PDB entry 7BKB | electron microscopy, 3.50 A resolution | chains I and H of the 24 polymer chains in the assembly

Chain I:
Name: Formylmethanofuran dehydrogenase
Source organism: Methanospirillum hungatei JF-1
Notes: EC 1.2.7.12
Reference sequence: Q2FRL8 (Q2FRL8_METHJ); residue numbers follow UniProt; this construct covers 1-266
Chain sequence (266 residues; row label = number of the first residue in the row):
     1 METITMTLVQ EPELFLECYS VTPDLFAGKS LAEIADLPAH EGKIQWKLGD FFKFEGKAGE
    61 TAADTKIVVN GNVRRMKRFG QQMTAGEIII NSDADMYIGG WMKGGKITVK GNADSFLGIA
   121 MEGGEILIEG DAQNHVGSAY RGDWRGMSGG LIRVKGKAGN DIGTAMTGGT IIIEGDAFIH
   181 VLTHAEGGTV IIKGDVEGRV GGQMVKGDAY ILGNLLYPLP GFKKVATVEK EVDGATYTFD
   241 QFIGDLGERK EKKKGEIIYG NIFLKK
Unresolved in the structure: 1, 266

Chain H:
Name: Formylmethanofuran dehydrogenase, subunit B
Source organism: Methanospirillum hungatei JF-1
Notes: EC 1.2.99.5
Reference sequence: Q2FRM0 (Q2FRM0_METHJ); residues 1-443 here = UniProt positions 1-443
Chain sequence (443 residues; row label = number of the first residue in the row):
     1 MPKVIENVGC PYCGCSCDDV RITVSDDGKD ILEVENVCAI GTEIFKHGCS KDRIRLPRMR
    61 QPDGSMKDIS YEEAIDWTAR HLLKAKKPLM YGFGSTNCEG QAAAARVMEI AGGMLDNCAT
   121 ICHGPSFLAI FDNGYPSCTL GEVKNRADVI VYWGSNPAHA HPRHMSRYSI FPRGFFTGKG
   181 QKKRTVIVID PRFTDTANVA DYHLQVKQGH DYELFNAFRM VIHGHGKDLP DEVAGIKKET
   241 ILEVAEIMKN ARFGTTFFGM GLTHTDGRNH NIDIAISLTR DLNKISKWTI MAMRGHYNIA
   301 GPGVVWSWTF GFPYCLDLTK QNHAHMNPGE TSSVDMAMRD EVDMFINIGT DAAAHFPIPA
   361 VKQLKKHPWV TIDPSINMAS EISDLHIPVC ICGVDVGGIV YRMDNVPIQF RKVIEPPEGV
   421 MDDETLLNKI ADRMEELKAK GEA
Unresolved in the structure: 1, 440-443
Ion coordination: 4Fe-4S cluster Fe: Cys10, Cys13, Cys17, Cys38; Mo ion: Cys122 (together with molybdopterin guanosine dinucleotide)
Small-molecule neighbours:
  - molybdopterin guanosine dinucleotide (MGD; 2-amino-5,6-dimercapto-7-methyl-3,7,8a,9-tetrahydro-8-oxa-1,3,9,10-tetraaza-anthracen-4-one guanosine dinucleotide), molecule 1: Tyr12, Cys13, Ile40, Cys122, Trp153, Gly154, Ser155, Asn156, His159, Ala160, His161, Ile189, Asp190, Pro191, Arg192, Thr194, Val206, Gln208, Gly209, Asp211, Gly259, Met260, Gly261, Thr265, Met293, Gly295, His296
  - molybdopterin guanosine dinucleotide (MGD), molecule 2: Ser95, Thr96, Cys118, Ile121, Cys122, Met260, His264, His296, Tyr297, Ile348, Gly349, Thr350, Asp351, His355, Ile372, Asp373, Pro374, Ser375, Asn377, Val389, Cys390, Ile391, Cys392
  - 4Fe-4S cluster (SF4): Cys10, Tyr12, Cys13, Cys15, Ser16, Cys17, Val37, Cys38, Ile40, Gly41, His161, Pro162, Arg163

How chain I and chain H interact:
Residue-residue contacts - 79 pairs, chain I then chain H:
  Glu13(I) - Lys86(H)  salt bridge
  Leu14(I) - Asp340(H)
  Leu14(I) - Val342(H)
  Phe15(I) - Arg339(H)
  Phe15(I) - Glu341(H)
  Glu17(I) - Lys320(H)  salt bridge
  His40(I) - Lys320(H)
  Glu41(I) - Lys86(H)
  Gly42(I) - Lys86(H)
  Gly42(I) - Lys87(H)
  Gly42(I) - Thr319(H)
  Lys43(I) - Leu82(H)  hydrogen bond (side chain-backbone)
  Lys43(I) - Leu83(H)  hydrogen bond (side chain-backbone)
  Lys43(I) - Ala85(H)
  Lys43(I) - Lys86(H)  hydrogen bond (backbone-backbone)
  Lys43(I) - Ala111(H)
  Lys43(I) - Gly112(H)
  Ile44(I) - Lys86(H)
  Arg75(I) - Asp340(H)  salt bridge
  Lys77(I) - Glu330(H)  salt bridge
  Lys77(I) - Glu341(H)  salt bridge
  Arg78(I) - His325(H)
  Arg78(I) - Glu330(H)  salt bridge
  Met96(I) - Gly329(H)
  Met96(I) - Glu330(H)
  Met96(I) - Arg339(H)
  Tyr97(I) - His325(H)
  Tyr97(I) - Asn327(H)  hydrogen bond
  Tyr97(I) - Glu330(H)  hydrogen bond
  Asp114(I) - Arg339(H)
  Phe116(I) - Asn327(H)
  Phe116(I) - Gly329(H)
  Tyr140(I) - His325(H)
  Tyr140(I) - Met326(H)  hydrogen bond (side chain-backbone)
  Tyr140(I) - Asn327(H)
  Arg141(I) - Leu128(H)
  Arg141(I) - Asn327(H)  hydrogen bond
  Arg141(I) - Pro328(H)
  Arg141(I) - Gly329(H)
  Gly142(I) - Phe131(H)
  Gly142(I) - Asp132(H)
  Asp161(I) - His270(H)  salt bridge
  Ile179(I) - Gly267(H)
  His180(I) - Tyr212(H)
  His180(I) - Gly267(H)
  His180(I) - His270(H)
  Thr183(I) - His270(H)
  His184(I) - Asn133(H)  hydrogen bond
  His184(I) - Asp273(H)
  Arg199(I) - Gly209(H)  hydrogen bond (side chain-backbone)
  Arg199(I) - Tyr212(H)
  Arg199(I) - Asp266(H)  hydrogen bond (side chain-backbone)
  Arg199(I) - Gly267(H)
  Arg199(I) - Asn271(H)  hydrogen bond
  Gly202(I) - Tyr212(H)
  Gln203(I) - Tyr212(H)
  Gln203(I) - Asp273(H)  hydrogen bond
  Gln203(I) - Ile274(H)
  Tyr217(I) - His210(H)
  Leu219(I) - Tyr212(H)  hydrophobic
  Leu219(I) - Glu213(H)
  Leu219(I) - Asn216(H)
  Pro220(I) - Glu213(H)
  Pro220(I) - Met220(H)
  Gly221(I) - Asn216(H)
  Gly221(I) - Met220(H)
  Asp245(I) - Asn216(H)
  Leu246(I) - Met220(H)  hydrophobic
  Leu246(I) - His223(H)
  Leu246(I) - His225(H)
  Gly247(I) - Asn216(H)
  Gly247(I) - Arg219(H)  hydrogen bond (backbone-side chain)
  Gly247(I) - Met220(H)
  Gly247(I) - His223(H)  hydrogen bond (backbone-side chain)
  Gly247(I) - Asp281(H)
  Glu248(I) - Arg219(H)  salt bridge
  Glu248(I) - His223(H)
  Glu248(I) - Ser277(H)  hydrogen bond
  Arg249(I) - His223(H)
Other interface residues (no listed pair), chain I (39 interface residues in all): Asp95, Ile119, Lys223
Other interface residues (no listed pair), chain H (46 interface residues in all): Asp228, Leu229, Pro230, Val233, Asn269, Phe312

Overview:
Chain I and chain H form an interface of 39 and 46 residues respectively, with 15 hydrogen bonds and 8 salt
bridges. Among the polar pairs are Glu13(I)-Lys86(H), Glu17(I)-Lys320(H) and Arg75(I)-Asp340(H). Bound to
chain H: molybdopterin guanosine dinucleotide and 4Fe-4S cluster.
Chain I is Formylmethanofuran dehydrogenase and chain H is Formylmethanofuran dehydrogenase, subunit B, both
from Methanospirillum hungatei JF-1; the structure, Formate dehydrogenase - heterodisulfide reductase -
formylmethanofuran dehydrogenase complex from Methanospirillum hungatei (hexameric, composite structure), was
determined by electron microscopy together with 7BKC, 7BKD and 7BKE from the same study.
